Entry 9ASB (electron microscopy, 3.40 A resolution); this record covers chains R and A of the 5 polymer chains in the assembly.

[Chain R]
Molecule: Isoform 1 of Extracellular calcium-sensing receptor
From: Homo sapiens
UniProtKB: P41180 (CASR_HUMAN); the construct has insertions or renumbered stretches relative to UniProt, so the offset changes along the chain: -7 to 11 = UniProt 1-19; 20-903 = UniProt 20-903
Amino-acid sequence (911 residues; row label = number of the first residue in the row; numbers below 1 keep their minus sign (Met-7 is residue -7)):
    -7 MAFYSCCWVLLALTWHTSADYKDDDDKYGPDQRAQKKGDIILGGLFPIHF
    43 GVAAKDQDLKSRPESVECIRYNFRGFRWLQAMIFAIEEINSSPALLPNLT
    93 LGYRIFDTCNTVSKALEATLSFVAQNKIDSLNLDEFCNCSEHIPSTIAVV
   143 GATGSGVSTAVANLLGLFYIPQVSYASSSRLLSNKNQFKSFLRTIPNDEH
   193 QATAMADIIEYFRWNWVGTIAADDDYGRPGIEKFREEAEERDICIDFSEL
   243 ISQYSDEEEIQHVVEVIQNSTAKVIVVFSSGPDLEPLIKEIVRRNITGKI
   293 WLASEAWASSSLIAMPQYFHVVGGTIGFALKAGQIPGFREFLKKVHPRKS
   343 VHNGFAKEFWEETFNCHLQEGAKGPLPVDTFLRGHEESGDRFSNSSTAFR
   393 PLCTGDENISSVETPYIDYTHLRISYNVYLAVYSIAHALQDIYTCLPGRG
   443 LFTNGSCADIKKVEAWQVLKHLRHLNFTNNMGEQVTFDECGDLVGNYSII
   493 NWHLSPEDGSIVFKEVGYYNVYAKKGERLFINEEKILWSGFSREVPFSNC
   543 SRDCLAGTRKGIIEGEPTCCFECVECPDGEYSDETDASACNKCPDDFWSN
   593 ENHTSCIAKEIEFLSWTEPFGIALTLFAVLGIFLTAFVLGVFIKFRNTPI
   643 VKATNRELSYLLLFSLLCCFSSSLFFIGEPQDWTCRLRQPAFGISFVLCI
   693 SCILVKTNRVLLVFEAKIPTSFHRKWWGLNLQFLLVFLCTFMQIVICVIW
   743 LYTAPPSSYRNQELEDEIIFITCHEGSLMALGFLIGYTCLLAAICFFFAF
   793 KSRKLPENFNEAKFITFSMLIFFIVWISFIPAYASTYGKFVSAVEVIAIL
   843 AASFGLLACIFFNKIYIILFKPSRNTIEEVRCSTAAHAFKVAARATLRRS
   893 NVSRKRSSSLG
Unresolved in the structure: -7 to 20, 125-131, 361-391, 868-903
Sequence notes: insertion (12-19)
Disulfides: Cys60-Cys101, Cys236-Cys561, Cys358-Cys395, Cys437-Cys449, Cys542-Cys562, Cys568-Cys582, Cys585-Cys598, Cys677-Cys765
Covalent attachments: N-acetylglucosamine (NAG) linked to Asn261, Asn287, Asn468, Asn488, Asn541
Ion coordination: Ca2+ site 1 near Thr100 (its only coordinating residue here); Ca2+ site 2 near Ser303 (its only coordinating residue here); Ca2+ site 3: Gly557 (shared with 1 residue of chain Q)
Small-molecule neighbours:
  - 9IG (3-(2-chlorophenyl)-N-[(1R)-1-(3-methoxyphenyl)ethyl]propan-1-amine): Phe668, Gln681, Phe684, Gly685, Leu776, Ile777, Thr780, Phe814, Trp818, Phe821, Ile822, Tyr825, Val836, Glu837, Ile841
  - A1AF7 ((19R,22S,25R)-22,25,26-trihydroxy-16,22-dioxo-17,21,23-trioxa-22lambda~5~-phosphahexacosan-19-yl (9Z)-octadec-9-enoate): Phe788, Ala791, Phe792, Arg795, Glu799, Asn802, Ala804, Lys805, Thr808, Phe809, Leu812, Phe815, Ile816, Ile819, Ser820
  - cyclomethyltryptophan (TCR): Arg66, Trp70, Thr145, Gly146, Ser147, Ala168, Ser169, Ser170, Ser171, Ile187, Tyr218, Glu297, Ala298, Ile416
UniProt features mapped onto this chain:
  - region: Phe637 to Arg648 (Intracellular loop 1 (ICL1)), Thr699 to Asn722 (Intracellular loop 2 (ICL2)), Phe790 to Lys805 (Intracellular loop 3 (ICL3)), Ala880 to Ser900 (Interaction with RNF19A), Arg890 to Arg898 (Arginine-rich retention motif)
  - binding site (phosphate): Arg66 to Trp70, Arg415 to Ser417
  - binding site (Ca(2+)): Ile81, Ser84, Leu87, Leu88, Thr100, Thr145, Ser170, Pro188, Asp190, Glu231, Asp234, Glu297, Tyr489, Gly557
  - binding site (L-tryptophan): Ser147, Ala168, Ser170, Glu297
  - binding site (spermine): Asp238, Ser240
  - site: Cys482 (Important for ability of agonist AMG 416 to activate G-protein-coupled receptor activity)
  - modified residue: Thr888 (Phosphothreonine), Ser892 (Phosphoserine), Ser899 (Phosphoserine)
  - glycosylation (N-linked (GlcNAc...) asparagine): Asn90, Asn130, Asn261, Asn287, Asn386, Asn400, Asn446, Asn468, Asn488, Asn541, Asn594

[Chain A]
Molecule: Chimeric mini guanine nucleotide-binding protein G(i)(s)(q) subunit alpha
From: Homo sapiens
UniProtKB: chimeric construct of P63096, A0A590UJY2: residues 1-53 from P63096 (GNAI1_HUMAN) positions 1-53 (same numbers); residues 69-246 from A0A590UJY2 positions 50-227 (UniProt number = residue number - 19)
Amino-acid sequence (246 residues; row label = number of the first residue in the row):
     1 MGCTLSAEDKAAVERSKMIEKQLQKDKQVYRATHRLLLLGADNSGKSTIV
    51 KQMRILHGGSGGSGGTSGIFETKFQVDKVNFHMFDVGGQRDERRKWIQCF
   101 NDVTAIIFVVDSSDYNRLQEALNDFKSIWNNRWLRTISVILFLNKQDLLA
   151 EKVLAGKSKIEDYFPEFARYTTPEDATPEPGEDPRVTRAKYFIRDEFLRI
   201 STASGDGRHYCYPHFTCAVDTENARRIFNDCKDIILQMNLREYNLV
Unresolved in the structure: 1, 58-68
Sequence notes: engineered mutation Glu20 (Asp in P63096), Lys21 (Arg in P63096), Gln22 (Asn in P63096), Gln24 (Arg in P63096), Lys25 (Glu in P63096), Lys27 (Gly in P63096), Gln28 (Glu in P63096), Val29 (Lys in P63096), Tyr30 (Ala in P63096), Arg31 (Ala in P63096), Ala32 (Arg in P63096), Thr33 (Glu in P63096), His34 (Val in P63096), Arg35 (Lys in P63096), Asp42 (Gly in P63096), Asn43 (Glu in P63096), Asp111 (Ala92 in A0A590UJY2), Asp114 (Ser95 in A0A590UJY2), Asp124 (Leu115 in A0A590UJY2), Ala224 (Ile215 in A0A590UJY2), Ile227 (Val218 in A0A590UJY2), Lys232 (Arg223 in A0A590UJY2), Leu236 (Gln227 in A0A590UJY2), Gln237 (Arg228 in A0A590UJY2), Asn239 (His230 in A0A590UJY2), Glu242 (Gln233 in A0A590UJY2), Asn244 (Glu235 in A0A590UJY2), Val246 (Leu237 in A0A590UJY2); linker (54-68)
UniProt features mapped onto this chain:
  - binding site (Mg(2+)): Ser47
  - lipidation: Gly2 (N-myristoyl glycine), Cys3 (S-palmitoyl cysteine)

[How chain R and chain A interact]
Pairs across the interface - 29 pairs, chain R then chain A:
  Lys644(R) with Asn244(A); Leu245(A); Val246(A)
  Ala645(R) with Leu245(A)
  Arg701(R) with Tyr243(A)
  Val705(R) with Leu236(A); Asn239(A); Leu240(A), hydrophobic; Tyr243(A), hydrophobic
  Phe706(R) with Leu236(A), hydrophobic; Leu240(A), hydrophobic
  Ala708(R) with Ile235(A); Asn239(A)
  Ile710(R) with Ile235(A)
  Pro711(R) with Arg31(A); Ile235(A)
  Thr712(R) with Ile235(A); Met238(A), hydrogen bond; Asn239(A)
  Ser713(R) with Asn239(A), hydrogen bond (backbone-side chain); Tyr243(A), hydrogen bond
  Phe714(R) with Met238(A), hydrophobic; Glu242(A)
  His715(R) with Glu242(A), hydrogen bond (backbone-side chain); Tyr243(A)
  Arg716(R) with Glu242(A)
  Phe801(R) with Leu240(A), hydrophobic; Leu245(A); Val246(A), hydrophobic
Interface residues without a listed pair, chain R (19 interface residues in all): Pro641, Asn647, Arg648, Val702, Lys709
Interface residues without a listed pair, chain A (14 interface residues in all): Ala32, His34, Lys78

[In short]
Chain R and chain A form an interface of 19 and 14 residues respectively; the contacts include 4 hydrogen
bonds. Polar pairs include Thr712(R)-Met238(A), Ser713(R)-Asn239(A) and Ser713(R)-Tyr243(A). Ligands of chain
R: cyclomethyltryptophan, compound 9IG and compound A1AF7.
Here chain R is Isoform 1 of Extracellular calcium-sensing receptor and chain A is Chimeric mini guanine
nucleotide-binding protein G(i)(s)(q) subunit alpha, both from Homo sapiens. Entry 9ASB (Structure of human
calcium-sensing receptor in complex with chimeric Gq (miniGisq) protein in nanodiscs) was determined by
electron microscopy together with 9AVG, 9AVL, 9AXF and 9AYF from the same study.
